PDB entry 7FAI | X-ray diffraction, 2.10 A resolution | chain A

[Chain A]
Name: Histone-arginine methyltransferase CARM1
Source organism: Homo sapiens
Notes: EC 2.1.1.319
UniProtKB: Q86X55 (CARM1_HUMAN); numbering as in UniProt (aligned over 142-477)
Sequence (336 residues; row label = number of the first residue in the row):
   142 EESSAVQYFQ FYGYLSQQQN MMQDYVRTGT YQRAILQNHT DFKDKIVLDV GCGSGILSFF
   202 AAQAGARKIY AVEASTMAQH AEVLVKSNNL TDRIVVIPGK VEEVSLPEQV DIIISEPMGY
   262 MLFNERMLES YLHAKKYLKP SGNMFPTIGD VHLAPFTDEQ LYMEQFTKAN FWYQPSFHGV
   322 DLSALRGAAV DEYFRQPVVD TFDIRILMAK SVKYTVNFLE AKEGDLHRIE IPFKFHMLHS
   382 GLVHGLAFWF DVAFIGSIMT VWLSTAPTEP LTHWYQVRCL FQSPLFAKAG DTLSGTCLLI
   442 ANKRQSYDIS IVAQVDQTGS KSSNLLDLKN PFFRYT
Unresolved in the structure: 142-144
Ligand contacts: XJ3 (N'-[[3-[4-(3,5-dimethyl-1,2-oxazol-4-yl)-5-methyl-6-(oxan-4-ylamino)pyrimidin-2-yl]phenyl]methyl]-N-methyl-ethane-1,2-diamine): Y149, F152, Y153, M162, E257, P258, M259, G260, Y261, N265, E266, M268, H414, W415, K470, P472, F474, Y476, T477
Swiss-Prot annotation at these positions:
  - region: R346 to L379 (Required for nuclear translocation)
  - binding site (S-adenosyl-L-methionine): Q159, R168, G192, E214, E243, S271
  - modified residue: S216 (Phosphoserine)
  - cross-link: K227 (Glycyl lysine isopeptide (Lys-Gly) (interchain with G-Cter in ubiquitin))

[In short]
Ligands of chain A: compound XJ3. UniProt lists 6 S-adenosyl-L-methionine-binding residues.
Chain A is Histone-arginine methyltransferase CARM1 (Homo sapiens); the structure, CARM1 bound with compound
9, was determined by X-ray diffraction (same publication as 7FAJ).
